8I9W - chains C1 and CH of the 52 polymer chains in the assembly; structure by electron microscopy, 3.10 A resolution.

Chain C1:
Molecule: 3341-nt RNA strand
Organism: Chaetomium thermophilum
Sequence (3341 nucleotides; row label = number of the first residue in the row):
     1 GGUUGACCUC GGAUCAGGUA GGAGGACCCG CUGAACUUAA GCAUAUCAAU AAGCGGAGGA
    61 AAAGAAACCA ACAGGGAUUG CCCUAGUAAC GGCGAGUGAA GCGGCAACAG CUCAAAUUUG
   121 AAAGCUGGCU UCGGCCCGCG UUGUAAUUUG GAGAGGAUGC UUUGGGCGAG GCUCCUUCUG
   181 AGUUCCCUGG AACGGGACGC CACAGAGGGU GAGAGCCCCG UAUAGUUGGA AGCCAAGCCU
   241 GUGUAAAGCU CCUUCGACGA GUCGAGUAGU UUGGGAAUGC UGCUCAAAAU GGGAGGUAAA
   301 UUUCUUCUAA AGCUAAAUAC CGGCCAGAGA CCGAUAGCGC ACAAGUAGAG UGAUCGAAAG
   361 AUGAAAAGCA CUUUGAAAAG AGGGUUAAAU AGCACGUGAA AUUGUUGAAA GGGAAGCGCU
   421 UGUGACCAGA CUUGCGCCCG GCGGAUCAUC CGGUGUUCUC ACCGGUGCAC UCCGCCGGGC
   481 UCAGGCCAGC AUCGGUUCUG GCGGGGGGAU AAAGGCCCAG GGAAUGUGGC UCCUCCGGGA
   541 GUGUUAUAGC CCUGGGUGUA AUACCCUCGC CGGGACCGAG GACCGCGCUC UGCAAGGAUG
   601 CUGGCGUAAU GGUCACCAGC GACCCGUCUU GAAACACGGA CCAAGGAGUC AAGGUUUUGC
   661 GCGAGUGUUU GGGUGUAAAA CCCGCACGCG UAAUGAAAGU GAACGUAGGU GAGAGCUUCG
   721 GCGCAUCAUC GACCGAUCCU GAUGUAUUCG GAUGGAUUUG AGUAGGAGCG UUAAGCCUUG
   781 GACCCGAAAG AUGGUGAACU AUGCUUGGAU AGGGUGAAGC CAGAGGAAAC UCUGGUGGAG
   841 GCUCGCAGCG GUUCUGACGU GCAAAUCGAU CGUCAAAUCU GAGCAUGGGG GCGAAAGACU
   901 AAUCGAACCA UCUAGUAGCU GGUUACCGCC GAAGUUUCCC UCAGGAUAGC AGUGUCGACC
   961 UUCAGUUUUA UGAGGUAAAG CGAAUGAUUA GGGACUCGGG GGCGAUUUUU AGCCUUCAUC
  1021 CAUUCUCAAA CUUUAAAUAU GUAAGAAGCC CUUGUUACUU AACUGAACGU GGGCAUUCGA
  1081 AUGUAUCGAC ACUAGUGGGC CAUUUUUGGU AAGCAGAACU GGCGAUGCGG GAUGAACCGA
  1141 ACGCGGGGUU AAGGUGCCGG AGUGGACGCU CAUCAGACAC CACAAAAGGC GUUAGUACAU
  1201 CUUGACAGCA GGACGGUGGC CAUGGAAGUC GGAAUCCGCU AAGGACUGUG UAACAACUCA
  1261 CCUGCCGAAU GUACUAGCCC UGAAAAUGGA UGGCGCUCAA GCGUCCCACC CAUACCCCGC
  1321 CCUCAGGGUA GAAACGAUGC CCUGAGGAGU AGGCGGCCGU GGAGGUCAGU GACGAAGCCU
  1381 AGGGCGUGAG CCCGGGUCGA ACGGCCUCUA GUGCAGAUCU UGGUGGUAGU AGCAAAUACU
  1441 UCAAUGAGAA CUUGAAGGAC CGAAGUGGGG AAAGGUUCCA UGUGAACAGC GGUUGGACAU
  1501 GGGUUAGUCG AUCCUAAGCC AUAGGGAAGU UCCGUUUCAA AGGGGCACUC GUGCCCCGUG
  1561 UGGCGAAAGG GAAGCCGGUU AAUAUUCCGG CACCUGGAUG UGGGUUUUGC GCGGCAACGC
  1621 AACUGAACGC GGAGACGACG GCGGGGGCCC CGGGCAGAGU UCUCUUUUCU UCUUAACGGU
  1681 CUAUCACCCU GGAAACAGUU UGUCUGGAGA UAGGGUUUAA UGGCCGGAAG AGCCCGACAC
  1741 UUCUGUCGGG UCCGGUGCGC UCUCGACGUC CCUUGAAAAU CCGCGGGAGG GAAUAAUUCU
  1801 CACGCCAGGU CGUACUCAUA ACCGCAGCAG GUCCCCAAGG UGAACAGCCU CUGGUUGAUA
  1861 GAACAAUGUA GAUAAGGGAA GUCGGCAAAA UAGAUCCGUA ACUUCGGGAA AAGGAUUGGC
  1921 UCUAAGGGUU GGGCACGUUG GGCUUUGGGC GGACGCCCUG GGAGCAGAGG GCCUCUAGCC
  1981 GGGCAACCGG CCGGCGGCCC UCAGCACCCG GGGUUGAAGC CCUUAGCAGG CUUCGGCCGU
  2041 CCGGCGUGCG GUUAACAACC AACUUAGAAC UGGUACGGAC AGGGGGAAUC UGACUGUCUA
  2101 AUUAAAACAU AGCAUUGCGA UGGCCAGAAA GUGGUGUUGA CGCAAUGUGA UUUCUGCCCA
  2161 GUGCUCUGAA UGUCAAAGUG AAGAAAUUCA ACCAAGCGCG GGUAAACGGC GGGAGUAACU
  2221 AUGACUCUCU UAAGGUAGCC AAAUGCCUCG UCAUCUAAUU AGUGACGCGC AUGAAUGGAU
  2281 UAACGAGAUU CCCACUGUCC CUAUCUACUA UCUAGCGAAA CCACAGCCAA GGGAACGGGC
  2341 UUGGCAAAAU CAGCGGGGAA AGAAGACCCU GUUGAGCUUG ACUCUAGUUU GACAUUGUGA
  2401 AAAGACAUAG GAGGUGUAGA AUAGGUGGGA GCUUCGGCGC CAGUGAAAUA CCACUACUCC
  2461 UAUUGUUUUU UUACUUAUUC AAUGAAGCGG GGCUGGACUU GCGUCCAACU UCUGGAGUUA
  2521 AGGUCCUUCG CGGGCCGACC CGGGUUGAAG ACAUUGUCAG GUGGGGAGUU UGGCUGGGGC
  2581 GGCACAUCUG UUAAACCAUA ACGCAGGUGU CCUAAGGGGG GCUCAUGGAG AACAGAAAUC
  2641 UCCAGUAGAA CAAAAGGGUA AAAGUCCCCU UGAUUUUGAU UUUCAGUGUG AAUACAAACC
  2701 AUGAAAGUGU GGCCUAUCGA UCCUUUAGUC CCUCGAAAUU UGAGGCUAGA GGUGCCAGAA
  2761 AAGUUACCAC AGGGAUAACU GGCUUGUGGC GGCCAAGCGU UCAUAGCGAC GUCGCUUUUU
  2821 GAUCCUUCGA UGUCGGCUCU UCCUAUCAUA CCGAAGCAGA AUUCGGUAAG CGUUGGAUUG
  2881 UUCACCCACU AAUAGGGAAC GUGAGCUGGG UUUAGACCGU CGUGAGACAG GUUAGUUUUA
  2941 CCCUACUGAU GAACUCGUCG CAAUGGUAAU UCAGCUUAGU ACGAGAGGAA CCGCUGAUUC
  3001 AGAUAAUUGG UUUUUGCGGU UGUCCGACCG GGCAGUGCCG CGAAGCUACC AUCUGCUGGA
  3061 UAAUGGCUGA ACGCCUCUAA GUCAGAAUCC AUGCCAGAAC GCGACGAUAC UACCCGCACG
  3121 UUGUAGACGU AUAAGAAUAG GCUCCGGCCU CGUAUCCUAG CAGGCGAUUC CUCCGCCGGC
  3181 CUCGAAGUGG CCGUCGGUAA UUCGCGUAUU GCAAUUUAGA CACGCGCGGG AUCAAAUCCU
  3241 UUGCAGACGA CUUAGAUGUG CGAAAGGGUC CUGUAAGCAG UAGAGUAGCC UUGUUGUUAC
  3301 GAUCUGCUGA GGGUAAGCCC UCCUUCGCCU AGAUUUCCCA G
Not modelled in the structure: 1-2, 693-706, 803-884, 901-905, 987-1028, 1435-1858, 1887-1894, 1904-2070, 2082, 2093-2283, 2485-2545, 2571-2721, 2753-2756, 2801-2804, 2822-2828, 2833, 2909-2914, 2937-2940, 3338-3341

Chain CH:
Protein: Nucleolar GTP-binding protein 1
Organism: Chaetomium thermophilum
Reference sequence: G0S8F1 (NOG1_CHATD); residues 1-661 here = UniProt positions 1-661
Chain sequence (661 residues; row label = number of the first residue in the row):
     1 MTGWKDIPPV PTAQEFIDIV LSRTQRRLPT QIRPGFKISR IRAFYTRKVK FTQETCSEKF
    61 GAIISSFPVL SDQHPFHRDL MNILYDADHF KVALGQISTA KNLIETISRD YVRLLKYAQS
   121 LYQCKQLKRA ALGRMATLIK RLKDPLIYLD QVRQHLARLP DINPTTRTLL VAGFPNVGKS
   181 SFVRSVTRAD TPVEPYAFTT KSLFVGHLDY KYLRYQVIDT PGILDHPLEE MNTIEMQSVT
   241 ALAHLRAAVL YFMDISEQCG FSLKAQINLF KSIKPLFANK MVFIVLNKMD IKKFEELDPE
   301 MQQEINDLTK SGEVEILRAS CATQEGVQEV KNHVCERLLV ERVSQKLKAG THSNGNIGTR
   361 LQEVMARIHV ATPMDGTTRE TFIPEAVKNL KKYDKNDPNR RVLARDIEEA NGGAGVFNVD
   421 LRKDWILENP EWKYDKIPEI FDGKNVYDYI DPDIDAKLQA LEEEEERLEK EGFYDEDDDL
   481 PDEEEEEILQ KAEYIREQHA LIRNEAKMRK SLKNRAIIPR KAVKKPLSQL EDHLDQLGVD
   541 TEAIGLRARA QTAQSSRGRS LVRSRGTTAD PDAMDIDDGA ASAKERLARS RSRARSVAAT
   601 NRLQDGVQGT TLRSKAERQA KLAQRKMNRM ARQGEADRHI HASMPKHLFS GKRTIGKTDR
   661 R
Not modelled in the structure: 1, 478-482, 510-661

Interface between chain C1 and chain CH:
Contacting residue pairs - 107 pairs, chain C1 then chain CH:
  A1111(C1) - Tyr122(CH)  stacking on the base
  G1224(C1) - Phe198(CH)  base contact
  G1224(C1) - Asn232(CH)  hydrogen bond to the base
  A1252(C1) - Tyr196(CH)  stacking on the base
  A1252(C1) - Lys201(CH)  sugar contact
  A1284(C1) - Gln25(CH)  hydrogen bond to the base
  A1285(C1) - Gln31(CH)  hydrogen bond to the phosphate
  U2780(C1) - Pro34(CH)  sugar contact
  U2780(C1) - Gly35(CH)  hydrogen bond to the sugar
  C2783(C1) - Arg33(CH)  hydrogen bond to the sugar
  C2783(C1) - Pro34(CH)  base contact
  U2784(C1) - Thr30(CH)  hydrogen bond to the sugar
  U2784(C1) - Gln31(CH)  sugar contact
  U2784(C1) - Ile32(CH)  hydrogen bond to the sugar
  U2784(C1) - Pro34(CH)  phosphate contact
  U2784(C1) - Tyr45(CH)  phosphate contact
  U2784(C1) - Leu121(CH)  phosphate contact
  U2785(C1) - Gln25(CH)  hydrogen bond to the phosphate
  U2785(C1) - Thr30(CH)  hydrogen bond to the base
  U2785(C1) - Tyr45(CH)  hydrogen bond to the phosphate
  U2785(C1) - Lys125(CH)  salt bridge to the phosphate
  G2786(C1) - Asp18(CH)  hydrogen bond to the base
  G2786(C1) - Leu21(CH)  base contact
  G2786(C1) - Ser22(CH)  base contact
  G2786(C1) - Thr24(CH)  phosphate contact
  G2786(C1) - Gln25(CH)  phosphate contact
  G2786(C1) - Lys48(CH)  salt bridge to the phosphate
  G2786(C1) - Lys128(CH)  salt bridge to the phosphate
  U2787(C1) - Leu21(CH)  sugar contact
  U2787(C1) - Lys128(CH)  salt bridge to the phosphate
  U2787(C1) - Arg129(CH)  salt bridge to the phosphate
  U2787(C1) - Leu132(CH)  sugar contact
  U2787(C1) - Gly133(CH)  phosphate contact
  G2788(C1) - Arg129(CH)  salt bridge to the phosphate
  G2788(C1) - Ala130(CH)  sugar contact
  G2788(C1) - Gly133(CH)  base contact
  G2788(C1) - Arg134(CH)  base contact
  G2788(C1) - Thr137(CH)  hydrogen bond to the base
  U2816(C1) - Arg134(CH)  hydrogen bond to the sugar
  U2817(C1) - Leu103(CH)  phosphate contact
  U2817(C1) - Thr137(CH)  base contact
  U2817(C1) - Leu138(CH)  base contact
  U2817(C1) - Arg141(CH)  base contact
  U2818(C1) - Gln96(CH)  base contact
  U2818(C1) - Thr99(CH)  hydrogen bond to the base
  U2818(C1) - Ala100(CH)  base contact
  U2818(C1) - Leu103(CH)  base contact
  U2818(C1) - Arg141(CH)  hydrogen bond to the base
  U2820(C1) - Asp88(CH)  hydrogen bond to the base
  U2820(C1) - Lys91(CH)  base contact
  U2820(C1) - Val92(CH)  sugar contact
  G2821(C1) - Ile64(CH)  hydrogen bond to the base
  G2821(C1) - Phe67(CH)  hydrogen bond to the base
  G2821(C1) - Pro68(CH)  hydrogen bond to the base
  G2821(C1) - Val69(CH)  base contact
  G2821(C1) - Leu70(CH)  hydrogen bond to the base
  G2821(C1) - Lys91(CH)  base contact
  G2821(C1) - Leu94(CH)  base contact
  G2821(C1) - Ser98(CH)  hydrogen bond to the sugar
  G2832(C1) - Lys116(CH)  phosphate contact
  A2845(C1) - Gln25(CH)  base contact
  A2845(C1) - Arg26(CH)  sugar contact
  A2845(C1) - Leu28(CH)  base contact
  A2845(C1) - Pro29(CH)  base contact
  A2845(C1) - Thr30(CH)  hydrogen bond to the base
  A2845(C1) - Gln31(CH)  base contact
  U2846(C1) - Arg26(CH)  salt bridge to the phosphate
  C2847(C1) - Arg27(CH)  salt bridge to the phosphate
  G2856(C1) - Arg153(CH)  phosphate contact
  G2856(C1) - Gln154(CH)  sugar contact
  G2856(C1) - Arg158(CH)  hydrogen bond to the sugar
  C2857(C1) - Arg153(CH)  salt bridge to the phosphate
  A2858(C1) - Lys5(CH)  salt bridge to the phosphate
  G2859(C1) - Lys5(CH)  hydrogen bond to the base
  A2860(C1) - Lys5(CH)  base contact
  U2863(C1) - Pro9(CH)  sugar contact
  C2864(C1) - Ile19(CH)  phosphate contact
  C2864(C1) - Arg23(CH)  salt bridge to the phosphate
  G2865(C1) - Ser22(CH)  phosphate contact
  G2865(C1) - Arg23(CH)  salt bridge to the phosphate
  G2866(C1) - Arg26(CH)  salt bridge to the phosphate
  A2884(C1) - Glu54(CH)  sugar contact
  G2895(C1) - Arg27(CH)  hydrogen bond to the sugar
  G2895(C1) - Leu28(CH)  sugar contact
  G2895(C1) - Pro29(CH)  sugar contact
  G2895(C1) - Arg47(CH)  hydrogen bond to the phosphate
  G2896(C1) - Pro29(CH)  phosphate contact
  G2896(C1) - Arg47(CH)  salt bridge to the phosphate
  U2976(C1) - Arg405(CH)  phosphate contact
  U2976(C1) - Ala414(CH)  sugar contact
  U2977(C1) - Arg405(CH)  salt bridge to the phosphate
  A2984(C1) - Pro160(CH)  base contact
  A2984(C1) - Asp161(CH)  hydrogen bond to the base
  A2984(C1) - Arg188(CH)  sugar contact
  A2984(C1) - Val205(CH)  sugar contact
  A2984(C1) - Gly206(CH)  sugar contact
  A2984(C1) - His207(CH)  hydrogen bond to the sugar
  G2985(C1) - Thr2(CH)  base contact
  G2985(C1) - Asp161(CH)  hydrogen bond to the base
  G2985(C1) - Arg188(CH)  salt bridge to the phosphate
  G2985(C1) - His207(CH)  hydrogen bond to the sugar
  G2993(C1) - Ala414(CH)  base contact
  G2993(C1) - Val416(CH)  sugar contact
  C2994(C1) - Gly415(CH)  sugar contact
  C2994(C1) - Val416(CH)  sugar contact
  C3029(C1) - Arg503(CH)  hydrogen bond to the base
  G3030(C1) - Lys507(CH)  hydrogen bond to the sugar
Also at the interface, not in a pair above, chain C1 (52 interface residues in all): U1223, A1283, A1286, C2779, G2789, U2819, A2830, U2831, U2902, C2975, A2986
Also at the interface, not in a pair above, chain CH (83 interface residues in all): Ile17, Arg40, Phe44, Gly95, Val112, Ala136, Leu142, Leu159, Ala189, Glu194, Arg214, Ile234, Glu409

Summary:
52 residues of chain C1 and 83 residues of chain CH are in contact; the contacts include 32 hydrogen bonds, 16
salt bridges and 2 aromatic stacking contacts. Polar contacts include G1224(C1)-Asn232(CH),
A1284(C1)-Gln25(CH) and U2785(C1)-Thr30(CH).
Here chain C1 is a 3341-nt RNA strand and chain CH is Nucleolar GTP-binding protein 1, both from Chaetomium
thermophilum. Entry 8I9W (Cryo-EM structure of a Chaetomium thermophilum pre-60S ribosomal subunit - Dbp10-3)
was determined by electron microscopy (same publication as 8I9P, 8I9T, 8I9V, 8I9X, 8I9Y, 8I9Z and 8IA0).
